6QL3 - chain A; structure by X-ray diffraction, 1.35 A resolution.

Chain A:
Protein: Carbonic anhydrase 2
Source organism: Homo sapiens
Notes: EC 4.2.1.1; fragment: human carbonic anhydrase II
UniProtKB: P00918 (CAH2_HUMAN); the author numbering skips numbers that UniProt does not, so the offset changes along the chain: 1-125 = UniProt 1-125; 127-261 = UniProt 126-260
Chain sequence (260 residues; each row starts with the number of its first residue; note: 1 number in that range is skipped by the numbering (no residue carries it; nothing is unmodelled there)):
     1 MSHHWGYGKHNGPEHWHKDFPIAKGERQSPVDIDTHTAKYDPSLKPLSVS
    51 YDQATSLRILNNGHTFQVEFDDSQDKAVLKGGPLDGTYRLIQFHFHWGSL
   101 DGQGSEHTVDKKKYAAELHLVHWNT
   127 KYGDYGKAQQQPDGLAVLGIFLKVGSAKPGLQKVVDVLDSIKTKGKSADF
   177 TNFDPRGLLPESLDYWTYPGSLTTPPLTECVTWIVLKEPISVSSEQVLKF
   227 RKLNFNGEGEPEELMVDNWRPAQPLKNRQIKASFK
Not modelled in the structure: 1-3
Construct notes: engineered mutation T65 (Ala in P00918), Q67 (Asn in P00918), Y131 (Phe130 in P00918), Q135 (Val134 in P00918), T204 (Leu203 in P00918)
Curated features (UniProtKB/Swiss-Prot):
  - active site: H64 (Proton donor/acceptor)
  - binding site (Zn(2+)): H94, H96, H119
  - binding site (substrate): T199, T200
  - site: Y7 (Fine-tunes the proton-transfer properties of H-64), N62 (Fine-tunes the proton-transfer properties of H-64), Q92 (Involved in the binding of some activators, including histamine and L-histidine)
  - modified residue: S2 (N-acetylserine), S166 (Phosphoserine), S173 (Phosphoserine)
Bound ions: Zn2+: H94, H96, H119 (together with V14)
Residues lining bound ligands:
  - benzoic acid (BEZ), molecule 1: G6, Y7, G8, N11, F231, E239
  - benzoic acid (BEZ), molecule 2: L164, D165, K168, K225, K228, L229
  - malonic acid (MLA): L60, N62, Q67, Q92, Y131
  - V14 (3-(cyclooctylamino)-2,5,6-trifluoro-4-[(2-hydroxyethyl)sulfonyl]benzenesulfonamide): W5, N62, T65, Q67, I91, Q92, H94, H96, E106, H119, V121, Y131, Q135, L141, V143, S197, L198, T199, T200, P201, W209

Overview:
Ligands of chain A: compound V14, malonic acid and benzoic acid. H94, H96 and H119 coordinate Zn2+. From
UniProt: active-site residue H64, 3 Zn2+-binding residues and substrate-binding residues T199 and T200.
Chain A is Carbonic anhydrase 2 (Homo sapiens); the structure, Crystal structure of chimeric carbonic
anhydrase VI with 3-(cyclooctylamino)-2,5,6-trifluoro-4-[(2-hydroxyethyl)sulfonyl]benzenesulfonamide, was
determined by X-ray diffraction together with 6QL1 and 6QL2 from the same study.
